7D7C - chains D and F of the 7 polymer chains in the assembly; structure by electron microscopy, 3.60 A resolution.

[Chain D]
Protein: DNA-directed RNA polymerase subunit beta'
Source organism: Escherichia coli
Notes: EC 2.7.7.6
UniProt: D7Y6A2 (D7Y6A2_ECOLX); numbering as in UniProt (aligned over 1-1407)
Amino-acid sequence (1407 residues; numbered 1 to 1407; the number before each row is that of its first residue):
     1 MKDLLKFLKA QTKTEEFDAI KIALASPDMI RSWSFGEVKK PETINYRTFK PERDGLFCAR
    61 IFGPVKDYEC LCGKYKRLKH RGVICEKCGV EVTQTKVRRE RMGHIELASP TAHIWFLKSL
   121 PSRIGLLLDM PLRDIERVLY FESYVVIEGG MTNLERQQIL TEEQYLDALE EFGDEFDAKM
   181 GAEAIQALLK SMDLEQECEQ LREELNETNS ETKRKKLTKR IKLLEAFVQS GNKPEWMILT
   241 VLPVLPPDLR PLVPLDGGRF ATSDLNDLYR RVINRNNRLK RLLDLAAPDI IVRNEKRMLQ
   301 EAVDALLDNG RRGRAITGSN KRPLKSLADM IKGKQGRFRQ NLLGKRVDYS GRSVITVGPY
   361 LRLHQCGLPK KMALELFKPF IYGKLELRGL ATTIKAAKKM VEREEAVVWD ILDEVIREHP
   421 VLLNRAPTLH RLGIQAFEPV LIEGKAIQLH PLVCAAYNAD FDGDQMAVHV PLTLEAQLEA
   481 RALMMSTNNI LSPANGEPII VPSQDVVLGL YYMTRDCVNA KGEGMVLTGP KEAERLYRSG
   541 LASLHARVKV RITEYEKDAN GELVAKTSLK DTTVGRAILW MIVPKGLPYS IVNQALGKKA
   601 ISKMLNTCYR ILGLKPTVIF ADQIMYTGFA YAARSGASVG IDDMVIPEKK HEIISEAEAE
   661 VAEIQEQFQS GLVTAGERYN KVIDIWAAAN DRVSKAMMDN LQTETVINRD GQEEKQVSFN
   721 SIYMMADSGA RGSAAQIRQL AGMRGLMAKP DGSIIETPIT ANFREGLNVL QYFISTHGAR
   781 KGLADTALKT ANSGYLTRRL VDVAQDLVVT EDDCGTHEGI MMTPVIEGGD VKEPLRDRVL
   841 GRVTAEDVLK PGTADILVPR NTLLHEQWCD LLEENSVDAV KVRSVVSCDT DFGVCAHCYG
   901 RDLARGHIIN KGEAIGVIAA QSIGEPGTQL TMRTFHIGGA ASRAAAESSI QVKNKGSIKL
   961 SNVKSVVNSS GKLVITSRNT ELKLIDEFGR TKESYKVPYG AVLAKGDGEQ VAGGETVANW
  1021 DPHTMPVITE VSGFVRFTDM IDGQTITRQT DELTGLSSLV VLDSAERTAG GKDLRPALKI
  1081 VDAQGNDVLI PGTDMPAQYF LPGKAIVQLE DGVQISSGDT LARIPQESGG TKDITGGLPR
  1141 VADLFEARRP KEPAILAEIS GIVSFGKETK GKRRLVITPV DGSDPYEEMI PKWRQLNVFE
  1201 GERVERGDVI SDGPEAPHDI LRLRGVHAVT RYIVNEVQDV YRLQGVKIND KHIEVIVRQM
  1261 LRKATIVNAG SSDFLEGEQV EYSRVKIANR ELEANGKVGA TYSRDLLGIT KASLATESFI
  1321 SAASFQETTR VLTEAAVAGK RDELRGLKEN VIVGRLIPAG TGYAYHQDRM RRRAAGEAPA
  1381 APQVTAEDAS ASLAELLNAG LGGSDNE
Unresolved in the structure: 1-15, 933-947, 1127-1134, 1374-1407
Ion coordination: Mg2+: Asp460, Asp462; Zn2+: Cys814, Cys888, Cys895, Cys898

[Chain F]
Protein: gp55
Source organism: Escherichia coli
Amino-acid sequence (185 residues; numbered 1 to 185; the number before each row is that of its first residue):
     1 MSETKPKYNY VNNKELLQAI IDWKTELANN KDPNKVVRQN DTIGLAIMLI AEGLSKRFNF
    61 SGYTQSWKQE MIADGIEASI KGLHNFDETK YKNPHAYITQ ACFNAFVQRI KKERKEVAKK
   121 YSYFVHNVYD SRDDDMVALV DETFIQDIYD KMTHYEESTY RTPGAEKKSV VDDSPSLDFL
   181 YEAND
Unresolved in the structure: 1-9, 30-36, 154-185
Reported in the primary citation:
  - binding site for nontemplate strand (59-nt DNA): Asn13, His95, Tyr97, Thr99
  - binding site for template strand (59-nt DNA): Arg114

[Chain D / chain F interface]
Contacting residue pairs - 52 pairs, chain D then chain F:
  Glu42(D) - Lys112(F)
  Glu42(D) - Glu116(F)
  Glu42(D) - Lys119(F)  salt bridge
  Thr43(D) - Glu116(F)
  Thr43(D) - Lys119(F)
  Ile44(D) - Lys119(F)  hydrogen bond (backbone-side chain)
  Tyr46(D) - Lys115(F)
  Tyr46(D) - Ala118(F)
  Tyr46(D) - Lys119(F)
  Tyr46(D) - Lys151(F)
  Phe49(D) - Ser122(F)
  Phe49(D) - Tyr123(F)  hydrophobic
  Leu252(D) - Lys120(F)
  Val253(D) - Tyr123(F)  hydrophobic
  Leu255(D) - Phe124(F)  hydrophobic
  Leu255(D) - Asn127(F)
  Leu255(D) - Asp130(F)
  Gly257(D) - Asp130(F)  hydrogen bond (backbone-side chain)
  Gly258(D) - Phe124(F)
  Arg259(D) - Leu139(F)
  Phe260(D) - Tyr121(F)  hydrophobic
  Phe260(D) - Phe124(F)  hydrophobic
  Thr262(D) - Lys120(F)
  Arg270(D) - Glu113(F)  salt bridge
  Arg270(D) - Glu116(F)  salt bridge
  Arg271(D) - Ser66(F)  hydrogen bond (side chain-backbone)
  Arg271(D) - Gln69(F)
  Asn274(D) - Glu70(F)  hydrogen bond
  Asn274(D) - Arg109(F)
  Arg275(D) - Gln69(F)  hydrogen bond
  Arg275(D) - Glu70(F)  salt bridge
  Arg278(D) - Glu70(F)  salt bridge
  Arg278(D) - Ala73(F)  hydrogen bond (side chain-backbone)
  Arg278(D) - Asp74(F)
  Arg278(D) - Glu77(F)  salt bridge
  Arg281(D) - Glu77(F)  salt bridge
  Leu282(D) - Glu77(F)
  Leu285(D) - Ile80(F)  hydrophobic
  Leu285(D) - Lys81(F)
  Ala286(D) - Arg38(F)
  Ala287(D) - Arg38(F)
  Pro288(D) - Asp41(F)
  Pro288(D) - Gly44(F)
  Asp289(D) - Arg38(F)  salt bridge
  Asp289(D) - Asp41(F)
  Ile290(D) - Asp41(F)
  Ile290(D) - Leu45(F)  hydrophobic
  Ile291(D) - Met48(F)  hydrophobic
  Ile291(D) - Ile80(F)  hydrophobic
  Glu295(D) - Ala73(F)
  Thr317(D) - Thr64(F)
  Gly318(D) - Thr64(F)
Interface residues without a listed pair, chain D (33 interface residues in all): Asp256, Asn294, Met298
Interface residues without a listed pair, chain F (37 interface residues in all): Val37, Gln39, Asn40, Gln65, Ile76, His126, Thr143
The authors on this interface:
  - interface residues, chain F: Glu70(F), Asp74(F), Glu77(F)

[In short]
33 residues of chain D face 37 of chain F across their interface; the contacts include 6 hydrogen bonds and 8
salt bridges. Polar contacts include Glu42(D)-Lys119(F), Arg270(D)-Glu113(F) and Arg270(D)-Glu116(F). From the
paper: a binding site for nontemplate strand (59-nt DNA) at Asn13(F), His95(F) and Tyr97(F) among others; a
binding site for template strand (59-nt DNA) at Arg114(F).
Chain D is DNA-directed RNA polymerase subunit beta' and chain F is gp55, both from Escherichia coli; the
structure, CryoEM structure of gp55-dependent RNA polymerase-promoter open complex, was determined by electron
microscopy (same publication as 7D7D).
